Entry 6G3W (X-ray diffraction, 2.20 A resolution); this record covers chains A and B.

[Chain A]
Molecule: Somatic embryogenesis receptor kinase 2
Source organism: Arabidopsis thaliana
Notes: EC 2.7.11.1
UniProtKB: Q9XIC7 (SERK2_ARATH); residues 28-216 here = UniProt positions 28-216
Chain sequence (217 residues; each row starts with the number of its first residue):
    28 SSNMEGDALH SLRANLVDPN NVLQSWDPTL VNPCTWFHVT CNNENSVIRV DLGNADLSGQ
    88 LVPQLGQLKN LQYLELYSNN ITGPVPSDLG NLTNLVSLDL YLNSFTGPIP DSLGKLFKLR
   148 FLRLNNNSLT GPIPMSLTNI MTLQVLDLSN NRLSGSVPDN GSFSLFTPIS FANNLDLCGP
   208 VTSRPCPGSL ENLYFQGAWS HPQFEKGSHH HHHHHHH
Unresolved in the structure: 28-29, 215-244
Disulfide bonds: Cys61-Cys68, Cys205-Cys213
Glycans and other covalent adducts: N-acetylglucosamine (NAG) linked to Asn118, Asn153, Asn187
Differences from the reference sequence: expression tag (217-244)

[Chain B]
Molecule: Probable inactive receptor kinase At1g27190
Source organism: Arabidopsis thaliana
UniProtKB: O04567 (Y1719_ARATH); numbering as in UniProt (aligned over 25-214)
Chain sequence (196 residues; each row starts with the number of its first residue):
    25 EDDVLCLQGL KNSLIDPSSR LSSWSFPNSS ASSICKLTGV SCWNEKENRI ISLQLQSMQL
    85 AGEIPESLKL CRSLQSLDLS GNDLSGSIPS QICSWLPYLV TLDLSGNKLG GSIPTQIVEC
   145 KFLNALILSD NKLSGSIPSQ LSRLDRLRRL SLAGNDLSGT IPSELARFGG DDFSGNNGLC
   205 GKPLSRCGAL ENLYFQ
Unresolved in the structure: 214-220
Disulfide bonds: Cys30-Cys95, Cys59-Cys66, Cys117-Cys144, Cys204-Cys211
Glycans and other covalent adducts: N-acetylglucosamine (NAG) linked to Asn52
Differences from the reference sequence: expression tag (215-220)

[Interface between chain A and chain B]
Contacting residue pairs - 32 pairs, chain A then chain B:
  Asn81(A) with Lys70(B)
  Tyr104(A) with Glu69(B); Lys70(B)
  Ser105(A) with Lys70(B)
  Tyr128(A) with Asn68(B); Glu69(B), hydrogen bond (side chain-backbone); Lys70(B)
  Leu129(A) with Lys70(B)
  Arg150(A) with Trp67(B), hydrogen bond (side chain-backbone)
  Leu173(A) with Trp67(B)
  Asp174(A) with Arg73(B), salt bridge
  Asp186(A) with Arg170(B)
  Phe190(A) with Arg170(B)
  Ser191(A) with Asn148(B); Arg170(B), hydrogen bond (backbone-side chain)
  Leu192(A) with Gln99(B); Val124(B); Asn148(B)
  Phe193(A) with Arg170(B), hydrogen bond (backbone-side chain)
  Thr194(A) with Gln99(B), hydrogen bond; Tyr122(B); Val124(B); Phe146(B)
  Pro195(A) with Tyr122(B); Phe146(B)
  Ile196(A) with Trp67(B), hydrophobic; Arg73(B); Ser97(B); Gln99(B); Tyr122(B), hydrophobic
  Ser197(A) with Trp67(B)
  Val208(A) with Arg170(B)
Other interface residues (no listed pair), chain A (21 interface residues in all): Glu102, Asn152, Val172
Other interface residues (no listed pair), chain B (14 interface residues in all): Ile75, Arg96

[In short]
21 residues of chain A and 14 residues of chain B are in contact, with 5 hydrogen bonds and 1 salt bridge.
Polar contacts include Asp174(A)-Arg73(B), Tyr128(A)-Glu69(B) and Arg150(A)-Trp67(B). Covalently linked
N-acetylglucosamine: at Asn118(A), Asn153(A) and Asn187(A). N-acetylglucosamine is covalently linked to
Asn52(B).
Chain A is Somatic embryogenesis receptor kinase 2 and chain B is Probable inactive receptor kinase At1g27190,
both from Arabidopsis thaliana; the structure, Crystal structure of the BIR3 - SERK2 complex from Arabidopsis
thaliana, was determined by X-ray diffraction, deposited together with 6FG7 and 6FG8.
